7O3J - chains A and G of the 42 polymer chains in the assembly; structure by electron microscopy, 2.60 A resolution.

[Chain A (and G)]
Name: TrwE protein
Source organism: Escherichia coli
Notes: chain G of this document is another copy of the same molecule, construct and numbering; everything in this record applies to it too
UniProt: O50337 (O50337_ECOLX); residues 1-395 here = UniProt positions 1-395
Chain sequence (395 residues; each row starts with the number of its first residue):
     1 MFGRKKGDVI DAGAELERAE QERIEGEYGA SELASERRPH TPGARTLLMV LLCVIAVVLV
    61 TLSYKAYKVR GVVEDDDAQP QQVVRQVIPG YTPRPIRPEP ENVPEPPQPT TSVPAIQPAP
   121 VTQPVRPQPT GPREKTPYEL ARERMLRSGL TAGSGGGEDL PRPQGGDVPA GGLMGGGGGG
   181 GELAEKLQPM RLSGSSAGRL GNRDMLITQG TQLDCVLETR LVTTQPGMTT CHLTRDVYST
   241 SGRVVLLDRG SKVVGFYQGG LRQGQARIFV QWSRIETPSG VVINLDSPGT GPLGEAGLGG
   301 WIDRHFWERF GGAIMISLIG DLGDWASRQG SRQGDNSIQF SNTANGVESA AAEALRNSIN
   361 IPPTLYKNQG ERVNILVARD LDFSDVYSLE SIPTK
Disordered / not traced: 1-176, 332-348
Cystine bridges: C215-C231
Construct notes: conflict D335 (Asn in O50337)

[Chain A / chain G interface]
Contacting residue pairs - 16 pairs, chain A then chain G:
  L183(A) - F269(G)  hydrophobic
  K186(A) - F269(G)
  K186(A) - Q271(G)  hydrogen bond (backbone-side chain)
  L187(A) - F269(G)  hydrophobic
  L187(A) - Q271(G)
  L187(A) - D286(G)
  L187(A) - S287(G)
  L187(A) - P288(G)
  Q188(A) - Q271(G)  hydrogen bond (backbone-side chain)
  P189(A) - Q271(G)
  P189(A) - D286(G)
  M190(A) - M228(G)  hydrophobic
  M190(A) - F256(G)  hydrophobic
  R191(A) - N284(G)
  R191(A) - D286(G)  salt bridge
  L192(A) - M228(G)  hydrophobic
Also at the interface, not in a pair above, chain G (10 interface residues in all): A378, R379

[Summary]
The interface between chain A and chain G involves 8 residues on one side and 10 on the other, with 2 hydrogen
bonds and 1 salt bridge. Among the polar pairs are R191(A)-D286(G), K186(A)-Q271(G) and Q188(A)-Q271(G).
Both chains are TrwE protein (Escherichia coli). Entry 7O3J (O-layer structure (TrwH/VirB7, TrwF/VirB9CTD,
TrwE/VirB10CTD) of the outer membrane core complex from the fully-assembled R388 type ...) was determined by
electron microscopy together with 7O3T, 7O3V, 7O41 and 7OIU from the same study.
